PDB entry 5MUF | X-ray diffraction, 3.10 A resolution | chains A and B of the 3 polymer chains in the assembly

# Chain A (and B)
Molecule: Serine/threonine-protein phosphatase PGAM5, mitochondrial
From: Homo sapiens
Notes: EC 3.1.3.16; chain B of this document is another copy of the same molecule, construct and numbering; everything in this record applies to it too
UniProt: Q96HS1 (PGAM5_HUMAN); residue numbers follow UniProt; this construct covers 54-289
Sequence (238 residues; each row starts with the number of its first residue):
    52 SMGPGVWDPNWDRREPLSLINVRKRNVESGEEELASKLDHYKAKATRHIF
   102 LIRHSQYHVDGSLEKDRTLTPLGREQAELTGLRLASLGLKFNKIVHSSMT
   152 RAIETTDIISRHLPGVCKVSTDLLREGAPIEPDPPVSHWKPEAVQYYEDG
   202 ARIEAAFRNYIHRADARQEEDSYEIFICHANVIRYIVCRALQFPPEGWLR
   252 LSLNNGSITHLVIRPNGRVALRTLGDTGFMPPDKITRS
Unresolved in the structure: 52-55, 67-90
Construct notes: expression tag (52-53)
Swiss-Prot annotation at these positions:
  - region: Asn77 to Glu82 (Interaction with KEAP1)
  - modified residue: Ser80 (Phosphoserine), Ser87 (Phosphoserine), Lys116 (N6-acetyllysine), Lys144 (N6-acetyllysine), Lys191 (N6-acetyllysine)
  - mutagenesis: Glu79 (E79A: Loss of interaction with KEAP1; when associated with A-80), Ser80 (S80A: Loss of interaction with KEAP1; when associated with A-79), His105 (H105A: Loss of phosphatase activity)
From the paper describing this entry:
  - self-association interface (contacts with another copy of this molecule); pairs are residue here / residue on that copy: Tyr198-Trp62, Trp58
  - binding site for phosphate ion: Arg104, His105, Tyr108, Arg152, Glu177, His230
  - contacts within the chain: Ser106-Gly124 (backbone contact)
  - catalytic residues: Arg104, His105, Arg152, His230
  - catalytic residues: Glu177 (citing earlier work)

# Interface between chain A and chain B
Residue-residue contacts (71; chain A residue first):
  Val57(A) with Asp184(B)
  Trp58(A) with Asp184(B), hydrogen bond (backbone-side chain); Pro185(B); Arg251(B)
  Arg134(A) with Thr278(B), hydrogen bond (side chain-backbone); Gly279(B); Met281(B), hydrogen bond (side chain-backbone); Pro283(B); Ile286(B)
  Ser137(A) with Pro283(B)
  Asp184(A) with Val57(B); Trp58(B), hydrogen bond (side chain-backbone)
  Pro185(A) with Trp58(B); Arg269(B)
  Pro186(A) with Arg269(B), hydrogen bond (backbone-side chain)
  Leu242(A) with Arg251(B), hydrogen bond (backbone-side chain); Leu252(B), hydrophobic
  Gln243(A) with Arg251(B)
  Phe244(A) with Cys239(B), hydrophobic; Phe244(B), hydrophobic; Gly248(B); Arg251(B)
  Pro245(A) with Phe244(B), hydrophobic; Pro245(B)
  Gly248(A) with Phe244(B)
  Arg251(A) with Trp58(B); Leu242(B), hydrogen bond (side chain-backbone); Gln243(B); Phe244(B); Val270(B); Ala271(B); Leu272(B), hydrogen bond (backbone-backbone)
  Leu252(A) with Leu242(B), hydrophobic; Leu272(B)
  Ser253(A) with Leu272(B), hydrogen bond (backbone-backbone); Arg273(B)
  Arg265(A) with Arg288(B)
  Arg269(A) with Pro185(B); Pro186(B), hydrogen bond (side chain-backbone); Val187(B)
  Val270(A) with Arg251(B)
  Ala271(A) with Arg251(B)
  Leu272(A) with Arg251(B), hydrogen bond (backbone-backbone); Leu252(B); Ser253(B), hydrogen bond (backbone-backbone)
  Arg273(A) with Ser253(B); Asn255(B), hydrogen bond; Arg288(B)
  Thr274(A) with Leu275(B), hydrogen bond (side chain-backbone); Gly276(B), hydrogen bond (side chain-backbone); Asp277(B)
  Leu275(A) with Thr274(B), hydrogen bond (backbone-side chain); Leu275(B), hydrogen bond (backbone-backbone)
  Gly276(A) with Thr274(B), hydrogen bond (backbone-side chain)
  Asp277(A) with Thr274(B); Asp277(B); Thr278(B); Gly279(B), hydrogen bond (side chain-backbone)
  Thr278(A) with Arg134(B), hydrogen bond (backbone-side chain); Asp277(B)
  Gly279(A) with Arg134(B), hydrogen bond (backbone-side chain); Asp277(B), hydrogen bond (backbone-side chain); Gly279(B); Phe280(B), hydrogen bond (backbone-backbone)
  Phe280(A) with Gly279(B), hydrogen bond (backbone-backbone); Phe280(B)
  Met281(A) with Arg134(B), hydrogen bond (backbone-side chain)
  Pro283(A) with Arg134(B); Ser137(B)
  Ile286(A) with Arg134(B)
  Arg288(A) with Arg273(B)
Other interface residues (no listed pair), chain A (38 interface residues in all): Gly56, Leu138, Val187, Cys239, Asn255, Pro282
Other interface residues (no listed pair), chain B (37 interface residues in all): Gly56, Leu138, Pro282

# In short
Chain A and chain B form an interface of 38 and 37 residues respectively; the contacts include 25 hydrogen
bonds. Polar pairs include Trp58(A)-Asp184(B), Arg134(A)-Thr278(B) and Arg134(A)-Met281(B). From the paper:
catalytic residues Arg104(A), His105(A) and Arg152(A) among others; a binding site for phosphate ion at
Arg104(A), His105(A) and Tyr108(A) among others.
Chain A and chain B are both Serine/threonine-protein phosphatase PGAM5, mitochondrial (Homo sapiens); the
structure, Crystal structure of human phosphoglycerate mutase family member 5 (PGAM5) in its enzymatically
active dodecameric form ..., was determined by X-ray diffraction, deposited together with 3O0T.
